PDB entry 9CAA | electron microscopy, 4.04 A resolution (low resolution: residue-level contacts below are approximate; hydrogen-bond / salt-bridge calls are withheld) | chains S and Z of the 20 polymer chains in the assembly

[Chain S]
Molecule: Histone H2A type 1
From: Xenopus laevis
Reference sequence: P06897 (H2A1_XENLA); residues 1-122 here correspond to UniProt positions 2-123 (UniProt number = residue number + 1)
Chain sequence (128 residues; numbered 1 to 128; the number before each row is that of its first residue):
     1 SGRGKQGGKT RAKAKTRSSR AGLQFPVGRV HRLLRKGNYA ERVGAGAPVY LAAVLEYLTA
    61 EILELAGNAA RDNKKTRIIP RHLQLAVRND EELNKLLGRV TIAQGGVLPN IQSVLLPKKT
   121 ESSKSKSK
Unresolved in the structure: 1-9, 120-128
Sequence notes: conflict Arg99 (Gly100 in P06897); expression tag (123-128)
UniProt features mapped onto this chain:
  - modified residue: Ser1 (N-acetylserine), Lys5 (N6-(2-hydroxyisobutyryl)lysine), Lys9 (N6-(2-hydroxyisobutyryl)lysine), Lys36 (N6-(2-hydroxyisobutyryl)lysine), Lys74 (N6-(2-hydroxyisobutyryl)lysine), Lys75 (N6-(2-hydroxyisobutyryl)lysine), Lys95 (N6-(2-hydroxyisobutyryl)lysine), Gln104 (N5-methylglutamine), Lys118 (N6-(2-hydroxyisobutyryl)lysine)
  - cross-link (Glycyl lysine isopeptide (Lys-Gly)): Lys13 (interchain with G-Cter in ubiquitin), Lys15 (interchain with G-Cter in ubiquitin), Lys119 (interchain with G-Cter in ubiquitin)

[Chain Z]
Molecule: 285-nt DNA strand
Sequence (285 nucleotides; each row starts with the number of its first residue; numbers below 1 keep their minus sign (DG-105 is residue -105)):
  -105 GCCAGTGAAT TCGAGCTCGG TACCCGGGGA TCACAGGATG TACATATCTG ACAGCTGCCT
   -45 GGAGACTAGG GAGTAATCCC CTTGGCGGTT AAAACGCGGG GGACAGCGCG TAGCTGCGTT
    15 TAAGCGGTGC TAGAGCTGTC TACGACCAAT TGAGCGGCCT GCGCACCGGG ATTCTCCAGC
    75 AGGGCTTCCC ACGTGCGCAG CAGGACGCAG CGCTGCCTGA AACTCGCGCC GCGAGGAGAG
   135 GGAGGACGAA CGCGCCCCCA CCCCCTTATA TAGGCGCCCT TCGAT
Unresolved in the structure: -105 to -77, 77-179

[Chain S / chain Z interface]
Residue-residue contacts (19; chain S residue first):
  Arg11(S) with DA43(Z); DT44(Z)
  Lys13(S) with DG46(Z)
  Thr16(S) with DA47(Z)
  Arg29(S) with DG48(Z); DC49(Z)
  Arg42(S) with DG38(Z); DA39(Z)
  Val43(S) with DG38(Z); DA39(Z)
  Gly44(S) with DG38(Z)
  Ala45(S) with DG38(Z)
  Lys75(S) with DC58(Z); DA59(Z)
  Thr76(S) with DG57(Z); DC58(Z)
  Arg77(S) with DG57(Z); DC58(Z)
  Lys119(S) with DT69(Z)
Also at the interface, not in a pair above, chain S (14 interface residues in all): His31, Glu41
Also at the interface, not in a pair above, chain Z (13 interface residues in all): DT45

[In short]
The interface between chain S and chain Z involves 14 residues on one side and 13 on the other.
Chain S is Histone H2A type 1 (Xenopus laevis) and chain Z is a 285-nt DNA strand; the structure, Cryo-EM
structure of human SRCAP-nucleosome complex in the pre-engaged state (composite structure), was determined by
electron microscopy.
